Entry 1KCL (X-ray diffraction, 1.94 A resolution); this record covers chain A.

== Chain A ==
Protein: Cyclodextrin glycosyltransferase
Organism: Bacillus circulans
Notes: EC 2.4.1.19
UniProt: p43379 (CDGU_BACCI); residues 1-686 here correspond to UniProt positions 28-713 (UniProt number = residue number + 27)
Amino-acid sequence (686 residues; numbered 1 to 686; the number before each row is that of its first residue):
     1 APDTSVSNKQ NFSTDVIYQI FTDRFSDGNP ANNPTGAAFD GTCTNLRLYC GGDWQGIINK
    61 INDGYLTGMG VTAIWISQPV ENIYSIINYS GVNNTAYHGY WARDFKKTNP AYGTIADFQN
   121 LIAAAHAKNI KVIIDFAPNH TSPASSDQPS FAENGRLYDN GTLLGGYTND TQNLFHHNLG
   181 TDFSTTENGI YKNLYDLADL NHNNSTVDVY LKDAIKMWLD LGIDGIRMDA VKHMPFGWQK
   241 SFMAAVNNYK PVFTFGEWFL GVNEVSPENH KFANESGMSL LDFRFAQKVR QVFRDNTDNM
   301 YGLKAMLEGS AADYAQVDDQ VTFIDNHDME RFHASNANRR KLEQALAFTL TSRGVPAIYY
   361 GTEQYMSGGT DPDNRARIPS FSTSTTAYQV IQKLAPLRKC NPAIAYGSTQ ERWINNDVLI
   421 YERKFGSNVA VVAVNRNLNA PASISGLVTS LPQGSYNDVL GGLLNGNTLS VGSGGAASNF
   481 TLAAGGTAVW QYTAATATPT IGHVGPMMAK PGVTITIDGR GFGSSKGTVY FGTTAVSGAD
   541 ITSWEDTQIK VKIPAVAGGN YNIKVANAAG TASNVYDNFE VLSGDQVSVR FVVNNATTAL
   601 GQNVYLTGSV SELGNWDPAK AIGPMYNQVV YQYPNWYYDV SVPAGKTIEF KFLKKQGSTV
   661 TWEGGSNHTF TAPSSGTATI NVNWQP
Sequence notes: engineered mutation Leu-179 (Gly206 in p43379)
Disulfides: Cys-43/Cys-50
Metal / ion sites: Ca2+ site 1: Asp-27, Asn-29, Asn-32, Asn-33, Gly-51, Asp-53; Ca2+ site 2: Asn-139, Ile-190, Asp-199, His-233
Residues lining bound ligands: alpha-D-glucopyranose (GLC): Val-262, Gln-287, Arg-290, Arg-294, Asp-295, Met-329, Glu-330
What the authors report for this chain:
  - mutagenesis - G179L: decreased catalytic activity on maltoheptaose EPS
  - mutagenesis - G179L (4- to 5-fold): decreased binding to EPS
  - mutagenesis - N193G, N193L: unchanged binding to EPS
  - mutagenesis - N193L: unchanged catalytic activity (cyclization activities)
  - binding site for alpha-D-glucopyranose: Trp-616, Trp-662

== In short ==
Ligands of chain A: alpha-D-glucopyranose. Asp-27, Asn-29, Asn-32, Asn-33, Gly-51 and Asp-53 coordinate Ca2+
site 1. Asn-139, Ile-190, Asp-199 and His-233 form the Ca2+ site 2. From the paper: a binding site for
alpha-D-glucopyranose at Trp-616 and Trp-662; G179L reduces catalytic activity on maltoheptaose EPS; 3
substitutions were tested in all.
Chain A is Cyclodextrin glycosyltransferase (Bacillus circulans); the structure, Bacillus ciruclans strain 251
Cyclodextrin glycosyl transferase mutant G179L, was determined by X-ray diffraction (same publication as
1KCK).
